Entry 6V7B (electron microscopy, 3.40 A resolution); this record covers chains 2 and M of the 48 polymer chains in the assembly.

# Chain 2
Molecule: A-DNA
From: Pyrobaculum filamentous virus 1
Sequence (323 nucleotides; row label = number of the first residue in the row):
   210 TATATATATA TATATATATA TATATATATA TATATATATA TATATATATA TATATATATA
   270 TATATATATA TATATATATA TATATATATA TATATATATA TATATATATA TATATATATA
   330 TATATATATA TATATATATA TATATATATA TATATATATA TATATATATA TATATATATA
   390 TATATATATA TATATATATA TATATATATA TATATATATA TATATATATA TATATATATA
   450 TATATATATA TATATATATA TATATATATA TATATATATA TATATATATA TATATATATA
   510 TATATATATA TATATATATA TAT

# Chain M
Molecule: Structural protein VP1
From: Pyrobaculum filamentous virus 1
UniProtKB: A0A140F3K6 (A0A140F3K6_9VIRU); residue numbers follow UniProt; this construct covers 1-129
Sequence (129 residues; row label = number of the first residue in the row):
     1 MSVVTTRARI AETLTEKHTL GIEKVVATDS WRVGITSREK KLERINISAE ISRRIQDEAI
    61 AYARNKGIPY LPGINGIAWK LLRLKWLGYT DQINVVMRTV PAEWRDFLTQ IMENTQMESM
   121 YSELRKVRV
Not modelled in the structure: 1-9, 129
Sequence notes: conflict Glu-43 (Gly in A0A140F3K6), Arg-54 (Lys in A0A140F3K6), Thr-115 (Ile in A0A140F3K6)

# How chain 2 and chain M interact
Contacting residue pairs - 35 pairs, chain 2 then chain M:
  DA289(2) / Gly-73(M)  sugar contact
  DA289(2) / Gly-76(M)  base contact
  DA289(2) / Ile-77(M)  phosphate contact
  DT290(2) / Gly-76(M)  sugar contact
  DT290(2) / Trp-79(M)  base contact
  DT290(2) / Lys-80(M)  salt bridge to the phosphate
  DA291(2) / Ser-48(M)  hydrogen bond to the base
  DA291(2) / Trp-79(M)  sugar contact
  DA291(2) / Lys-80(M)  phosphate contact
  DA291(2) / Arg-83(M)  salt bridge to the phosphate
  DT292(2) / Arg-44(M)  phosphate contact
  DT292(2) / Ile-45(M)  base contact
  DT292(2) / Ser-48(M)  sugar contact
  DT292(2) / Lys-126(M)  sugar contact
  DA293(2) / Lys-41(M)  sugar contact
  DA293(2) / Leu-42(M)  sugar contact
  DA293(2) / Arg-44(M)  salt bridge to the phosphate
  DA293(2) / Ile-45(M)  sugar contact
  DT294(2) / Trp-31(M)  hydrogen bond to the base
  DT294(2) / Gly-34(M)  sugar contact
  DT294(2) / Ile-35(M)  sugar contact
  DT294(2) / Lys-41(M)  salt bridge to the phosphate
  DA295(2) / Val-25(M)  phosphate contact
  DA295(2) / Ser-30(M)  sugar contact
  DA295(2) / Trp-31(M)  sugar contact
  DA295(2) / Arg-38(M)  salt bridge to the phosphate
  DT296(2) / His-18(M)  hydrogen bond to the base
  DT296(2) / Gly-21(M)  phosphate contact
  DT296(2) / Lys-24(M)  salt bridge to the phosphate
  DT296(2) / Val-25(M)  sugar contact
  DA297(2) / Leu-14(M)  phosphate contact
  DA297(2) / Lys-17(M)  sugar contact
  DA297(2) / His-18(M)  sugar contact
  DT298(2) / Leu-14(M)  phosphate contact
  DT298(2) / Lys-17(M)  salt bridge to the phosphate
Other interface residues (no listed pair), chain M (25 interface residues in all): Ile-22, Glu-123

# Overview
Chain 2 and chain M form an interface of 10 and 25 residues respectively; the contacts include 3 hydrogen
bonds and 7 salt bridges. Polar pairs include DA291(2)/Ser-48(M), DT294(2)/Trp-31(M) and DT296(2)/His-18(M).
Here chain 2 is A-DNA and chain M is Structural protein VP1, both from Pyrobaculum filamentous virus 1. Entry
6V7B (Cryo-EM reconstruction of Pyrobaculum filamentous virus 2 (PFV2)) was determined by electron microscopy.
